7W5P - chains A and H of the 8 polymer chains in the assembly; structure by X-ray diffraction, 2.30 A resolution.

[Chain A (and H)]
Molecule: CcTet
Organism: Coprinopsis cinerea
Notes: chain H of this document is another copy of the same molecule, construct and numbering; everything in this record applies to it too
Reference sequence: A8P1J0 (A8P1J0_COPC7); residues 1-430 here = UniProt positions 1-430
Chain sequence (430 residues; each row starts with the number of its first residue):
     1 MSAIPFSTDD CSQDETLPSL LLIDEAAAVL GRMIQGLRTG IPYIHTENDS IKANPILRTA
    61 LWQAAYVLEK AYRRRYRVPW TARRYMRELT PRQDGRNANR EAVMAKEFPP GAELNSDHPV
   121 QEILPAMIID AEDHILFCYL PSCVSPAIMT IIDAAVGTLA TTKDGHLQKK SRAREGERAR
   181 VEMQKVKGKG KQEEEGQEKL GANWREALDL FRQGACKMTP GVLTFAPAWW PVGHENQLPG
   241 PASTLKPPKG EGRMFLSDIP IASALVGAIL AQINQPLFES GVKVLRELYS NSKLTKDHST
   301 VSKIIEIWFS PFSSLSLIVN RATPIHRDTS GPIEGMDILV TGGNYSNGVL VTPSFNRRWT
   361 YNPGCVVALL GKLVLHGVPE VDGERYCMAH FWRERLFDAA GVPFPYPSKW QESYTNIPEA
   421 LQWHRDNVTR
Not modelled in the structure: 1-16, 181-198, 416-430 (chain H: 1-16, 116-119, 178-200, 416-430)
Ion coordination: Mn2+: His326, Asp328, His376 (together with N-oxalylglycine)
Ligand contacts: N-oxalylglycine (OGA): Trp204, Arg205, Ile318, Arg321, Thr323, His326, Asp328, Leu339, Tyr361, His376, Val378, Arg385, Cys387

[Interface between chain A and chain H]
Contacting residue pairs - 9 pairs, chain A then chain H:
  Arg96(A) - Glu47(H)
  Arg96(A) - Asn48(H)
  Asn97(A) - Glu25(H)
  Asn97(A) - Glu47(H)
  Asn97(A) - Asn48(H)
  Asn97(A) - Asp49(H)
  Ala98(A) - Glu47(H)  hydrogen bond (backbone-side chain)
  Asn99(A) - Glu47(H)  hydrogen bond (backbone-side chain)
  Arg100(A) - Leu21(H)
Other interface residues (no listed pair), chain A (6 interface residues in all): Thr90
Other interface residues (no listed pair), chain H (6 interface residues in all): Pro18

[Summary]
Chain A and chain H each contribute 6 residues to their interface; the contacts include 2 hydrogen bonds.
Polar contacts include Ala98(A)-Glu47(H) and Asn99(A)-Glu47(H). Bound to chain A: N-oxalylglycine. His326(A),
Asp328(A) and His376(A) form the Mn2+ site.
Both chains are CcTet (Coprinopsis cinerea). Entry 7W5P (Crystal Structure of the dioxygenase CcTet from
Coprinopsis cinereain bound to 12bp N6-methyldeoxyadenine (6mA) containing duplex ...) was determined by X-ray
diffraction together with 7VPN from the same study.
